PDB entry 1AR9 | X-ray diffraction, 2.90 A resolution | chains 1 and 4 of the 5 polymer chains in the assembly

== Chain 1 ==
Name: P1/mahoney poliovirus
From: Human poliovirus 1
Notes: fragment: virus protomer; engineered mutation(s): CHAIN 2, H142Y
UniProtKB: P03300 (POLH_POL1M); residues 1-302 here correspond to UniProt positions 579-880 (UniProt number = residue number + 578)
Amino-acid sequence (302 residues; numbered 1 to 302; the number before each row is that of its first residue):
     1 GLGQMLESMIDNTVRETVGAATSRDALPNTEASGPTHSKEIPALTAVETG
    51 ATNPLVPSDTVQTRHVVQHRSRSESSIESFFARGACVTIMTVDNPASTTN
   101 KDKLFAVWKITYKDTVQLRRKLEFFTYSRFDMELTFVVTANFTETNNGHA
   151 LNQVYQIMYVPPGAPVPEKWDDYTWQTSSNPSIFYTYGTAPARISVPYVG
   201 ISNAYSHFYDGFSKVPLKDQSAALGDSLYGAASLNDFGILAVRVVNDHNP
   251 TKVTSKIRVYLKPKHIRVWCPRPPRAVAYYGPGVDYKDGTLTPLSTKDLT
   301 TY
Disordered / not traced: 1-19
Ligand contacts: sphingosine (SPH): Ile110, Tyr112, Phe130, Met132, Leu134, Ile157, Tyr159, Pro181, Ile183, Ile194, Val196, Val199, Tyr205, Ser206, His207, Asp236, Phe237, Leu240

== Chain 4 ==
Name: P1/mahoney poliovirus
From: Human poliovirus 1
Notes: fragment: virus protomer; engineered mutation(s): CHAIN 2, H142Y
UniProtKB: P03299 (POLG_POL1M); residues 2-69 here correspond to UniProt positions 1-68 (UniProt number = residue number - 1)
Amino-acid sequence (68 residues; row label = number of the first residue in the row):
     2 GAQVSSQKVGAHENSNRAYGGSTINYTTINYYRDSASNAASKQDFSQDPS
    52 KFTEPIKDVLIKTAPMLN
Disordered / not traced: 15-22

== How chain 1 and chain 4 interact ==
Contacting residue pairs (46; chain 1 residue first):
  Ala21(1) with Phe46(4); Ser47(4), hydrogen bond (backbone-backbone)
  Thr22(1) with Asp45(4); Phe46(4); Ser47(4)
  Ser23(1) with Asp45(4), hydrogen bond (backbone-backbone); Ser47(4)
  Arg24(1) with Ser7(4), hydrogen bond (side chain-backbone); Gln8(4); Lys9(4), hydrogen bond (backbone-side chain)
  Glu40(1) with Thr64(4)
  Ile41(1) with Lys63(4); Thr64(4), hydrogen bond (backbone-backbone); Pro66(4)
  Pro42(1) with Lys63(4)
  Thr45(1) with Met67(4)
  Ala46(1) with Met67(4); Leu68(4), hydrophobic
  Thr49(1) with Ile57(4); Met67(4)
  Ala51(1) with Thr54(4); Leu61(4), hydrophobic
  Thr52(1) with Thr54(4), hydrogen bond (backbone-backbone)
  Pro54(1) with Glu55(4); Leu61(4); Lys63(4)
  Leu55(1) with Lys63(4)
  Val56(1) with Lys63(4)
  Asp59(1) with Lys63(4), salt bridge
  Ser71(1) with Lys9(4), hydrogen bond
  Glu78(1) with Ala41(4); Lys43(4); Asp45(4)
  Asp131(1) with Ala37(4)
  Ser195(1) with Ala37(4), hydrogen bond (side chain-backbone); Ser38(4)
  Val196(1) with Ala37(4)
  Pro197(1) with Ala37(4), hydrophobic
  Lys264(1) with Ala37(4), hydrogen bond (side chain-backbone); Ser38(4); Asn39(4), hydrogen bond (side chain-backbone)
  His265(1) with Ser36(4); Asn39(4), hydrogen bond (side chain-backbone); Ala40(4), hydrogen bond (side chain-backbone); Ala41(4)
  Pro271(1) with Phe53(4)
Also at the interface, not in a pair above, chain 1 (31 interface residues in all): Ala20, Lys39, Gly50, Asn53, Ser76, Ala82
Also at the interface, not in a pair above, chain 4 (25 interface residues in all): Pro56, Ala65

== Overview ==
The interface between chain 1 and chain 4 involves 31 residues on one side and 25 on the other; the contacts
include 12 hydrogen bonds and 1 salt bridge. Polar pairs include Asp59(1)-Lys63(4), Arg24(1)-Ser7(4) and
Arg24(1)-Lys9(4). Ligands of chain 1: sphingosine.
Chain 1 is P1/mahoney poliovirus and chain 4 is P1/mahoney poliovirus, both from Human poliovirus 1; the
structure, P1/mahoney poliovirus, single site mutant H2142Y, was determined by X-ray diffraction, deposited
together with 1AR6, 1AR7, 1AR8, 1ASJ and 1AL2.
